Entry 5CSN (X-ray diffraction, 2.95 A resolution); this record covers chains A and C of the 3 polymer chains in the assembly.

[Chain A]
Protein: Protein S100-B
Source organism: Homo sapiens
Reference sequence: P04271 (S100B_HUMAN); residues 0-91 here correspond to UniProt positions 1-92 (UniProt number = residue number + 1)
Amino-acid sequence (95 residues; each row starts with the number of its first residue; numbers below 1 keep their minus sign (Gly-3 is residue -3)):
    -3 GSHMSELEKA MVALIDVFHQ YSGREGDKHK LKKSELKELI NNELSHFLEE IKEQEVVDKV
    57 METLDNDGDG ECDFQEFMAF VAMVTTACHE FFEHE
Disordered / not traced: 91
Sequence notes: expression tag (-3 to -1)
Bound ions: Ca2+ site 1: Ser18, Glu21, Asp23, Lys26, Glu31; Ca2+ site 2: Asp61, Asp63, Asp65, Glu67, Glu72
Curated features (UniProtKB/Swiss-Prot):
  - binding site (Zn(2+)): His15, His25, His85, His90
  - binding site (Ca(2+)): Ser18, Glu21, Asp23, Lys26, Glu31, Asp61, Asp63, Asp65, Glu67, Glu72
  - modified residue: Ser1 (Blocked amino end (Ser))

[Chain C]
Protein: Ribosomal protein S6 kinase alpha-1
Source organism: Homo sapiens
Notes: EC 2.7.11.1
Reference sequence: Q15418 (KS6A1_HUMAN); residues 683-720 here = UniProt positions 683-720
Amino-acid sequence (40 residues; each row starts with the number of its first residue):
   681 GSQSQLSHQD LQLVKGAMAA TYSALNSSKP TPQLKPIESS
Disordered / not traced: 681-696, 716-720
Sequence notes: expression tag (681-682)

[Interface between chain A and chain C]
Pairs across the interface - 7 pairs, chain A then chain C:
  Asn62(A) - Leu714(C)
  Gln71(A) - Pro710(C)
  Gln71(A) - Thr711(C)  hydrogen bond
  Ala75(A) - Gln713(C)
  Ala78(A) - Gln713(C)
  Met79(A) - Leu714(C)
  Met79(A) - Lys715(C)
Other interface residues (no listed pair), chain A (6 interface residues in all): Thr59

[Overview]
6 residues of chain A and 5 residues of chain C are in contact, with 1 hydrogen bond. The hydrogen-bonded pair
is Gln71(A)-Thr711(C). Curated annotation (UniProt) lists 4 Zn2+-binding residues and 10 Ca2+-binding residues
on chain A.
Chain A is Protein S100-B and chain C is Ribosomal protein S6 kinase alpha-1, both from Homo sapiens; the
structure, S100B-RSK1 crystal structure C, was determined by X-ray diffraction together with 5CSF, 5CSI and
5CSJ from the same study.
